Entry 8K42 (electron microscopy, 2.64 A resolution); this record covers chains I and K of the 29 polymer chains in the assembly.

[Chain I (and K)]
Molecule: VP8
Organism: Banna virus
Notes: chain K of this document is another copy of the same molecule, construct and numbering; everything in this record applies to it too
UniProtKB: W0G587 (W0G587_9REOV); residues 1-302 here = UniProt positions 1-302
Amino-acid sequence (302 residues; numbered 1 to 302; the number before each row is that of its first residue):
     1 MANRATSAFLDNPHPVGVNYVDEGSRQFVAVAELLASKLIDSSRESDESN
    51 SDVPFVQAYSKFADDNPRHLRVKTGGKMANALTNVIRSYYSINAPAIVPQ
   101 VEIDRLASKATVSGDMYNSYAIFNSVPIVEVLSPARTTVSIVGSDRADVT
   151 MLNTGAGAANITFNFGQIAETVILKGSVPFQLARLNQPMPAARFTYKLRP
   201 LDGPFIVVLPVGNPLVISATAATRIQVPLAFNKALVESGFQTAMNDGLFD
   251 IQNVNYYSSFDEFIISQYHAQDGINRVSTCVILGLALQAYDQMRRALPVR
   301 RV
Not modelled in the structure: 1, 300-302
Sequence notes: conflict Arg-136 (Gln in W0G587), Leu-185 (Met in W0G587), Ser-266 (Ala in W0G587)

[Chain I / chain K interface]
Pairs across the interface - 49 pairs, chain I then chain K:
  Glu-33(I) with Arg-44(K), salt bridge
  Leu-34(I) with Glu-48(K)
  Lys-38(I) with Glu-48(K), salt bridge
  Thr-111(I) with Asp-47(K); Glu-48(K); Asn-50(K)
  Val-112(I) with Asp-47(K)
  Ser-113(I) with Asp-47(K), hydrogen bond
  Asn-118(I) with Pro-298(K)
  Ser-119(I) with Arg-295(K), hydrogen bond (side chain-backbone)
  Tyr-120(I) with Thr-242(K); Arg-294(K); Arg-295(K)
  Ile-122(I) with Gln-241(K); Asn-245(K)
  Arg-146(I) with Gly-143(K); Asp-145(K), salt bridge; Arg-146(K)
  Asp-148(I) with Val-142(K)
  Glu-170(I) with Asn-245(K), hydrogen bond
  Thr-171(I) with Asn-245(K)
  Ile-173(I) with Ser-258(K)
  Lys-175(I) with Ala-8(K); Phe-9(K); Ser-258(K), hydrogen bond; Glu-262(K), salt bridge
  Gly-176(I) with Ala-8(K)
  Ser-177(I) with Ile-141(K)
  Phe-194(I) with Thr-6(K); Ala-8(K), hydrophobic; Asp-11(K)
  Thr-195(I) with Asn-255(K); Tyr-256(K)
  Lys-197(I) with Met-244(K); Asp-250(K), salt bridge; Tyr-256(K)
  Asn-213(I) with Thr-138(K)
  Val-216(I) with Ser-140(K); Val-142(K), hydrophobic
  Ser-218(I) with Val-142(K)
  Thr-220(I) with Ser-258(K)
  Ala-222(I) with Gln-241(K); Asn-245(K)
  Arg-224(I) with Asn-245(K); Asp-246(K), salt bridge
  Leu-229(I) with Ile-40(K), hydrophobic; Ser-43(K); Arg-295(K)
  Ala-230(I) with Arg-44(K)
Other interface residues (no listed pair), chain K (33 interface residues in all): Asp-148, Tyr-257, Ala-296

[Overview]
Chain I and chain K form an interface of 29 and 33 residues respectively, with 4 hydrogen bonds and 6 salt
bridges. Polar contacts include Glu-33(I)/Arg-44(K), Lys-38(I)/Glu-48(K) and Arg-146(I)/Asp-145(K).
Chain I and chain K are both VP8 (Banna virus); the structure, Structure of full Banna virus, was determined
by electron microscopy, deposited together with 8K43, 8K49 and 8K4A.
